Entry 4Z4Q (X-ray diffraction, 3.04 A resolution); this record covers chains A and E of the 6 polymer chains in the assembly.

# Chain A
Molecule: DNA topoisomerase 4 subunit B, DNA topoisomerase 4 subunit A
Source organism: Streptococcus pneumoniae serotype 4 (strain ATCC BAA-334 / TIGR4)
Notes: EC 5.99.1.3
UniProt: chimeric construct of Q59961, P72525: residues 404-995 from Q59961 (PARE_STRPN) positions 404-643 (offset varies); residues 1003-1484 from P72525 positions 3-484 (UniProt number = residue number - 1000)
Amino-acid sequence (742 residues; each row starts with the number of its first residue; note: 352 numbers in that range are skipped by the numbering (no residue carries them; nothing is unmodelled there)):
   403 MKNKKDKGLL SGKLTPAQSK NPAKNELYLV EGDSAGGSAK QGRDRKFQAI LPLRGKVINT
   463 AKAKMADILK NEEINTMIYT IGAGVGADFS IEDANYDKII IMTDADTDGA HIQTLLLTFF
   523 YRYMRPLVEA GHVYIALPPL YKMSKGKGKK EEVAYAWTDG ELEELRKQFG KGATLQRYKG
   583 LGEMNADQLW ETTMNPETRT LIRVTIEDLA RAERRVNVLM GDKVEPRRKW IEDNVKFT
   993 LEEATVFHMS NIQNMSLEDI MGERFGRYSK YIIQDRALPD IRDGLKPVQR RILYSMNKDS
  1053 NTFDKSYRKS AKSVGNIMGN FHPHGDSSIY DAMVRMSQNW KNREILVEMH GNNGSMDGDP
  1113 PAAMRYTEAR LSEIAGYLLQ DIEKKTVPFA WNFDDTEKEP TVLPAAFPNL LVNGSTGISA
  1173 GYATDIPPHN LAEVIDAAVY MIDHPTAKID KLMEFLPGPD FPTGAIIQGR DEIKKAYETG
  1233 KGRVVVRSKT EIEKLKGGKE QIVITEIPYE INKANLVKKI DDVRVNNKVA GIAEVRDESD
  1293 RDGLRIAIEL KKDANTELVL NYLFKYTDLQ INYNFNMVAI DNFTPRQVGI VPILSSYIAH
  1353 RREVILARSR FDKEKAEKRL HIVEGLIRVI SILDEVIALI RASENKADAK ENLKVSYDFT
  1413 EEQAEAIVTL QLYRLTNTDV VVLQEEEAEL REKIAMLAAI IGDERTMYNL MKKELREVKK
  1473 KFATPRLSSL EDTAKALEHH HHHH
Disordered / not traced: 403-414, 545-555, 570-576, 993-1002, 1485-1496
Construct notes: expression tag (403, 1485-1496); conflict Ile460 (Val in Q59961), Thr1257 (Ile257 in P72525); linker (996-1002)
UniProt features mapped onto this chain:
  - binding site (Mg(2+)): Glu433, Asp506, Asp508
  - site: Lys458 (Interaction with DNA), Asn461 (Interaction with DNA), His513 (Interaction with DNA), Arg629 (Interaction with DNA), Lys1038 (Interaction with DNA), His1074 (Interaction with DNA), His1076 (Interaction with DNA), Arg1087 (Interaction with DNA), Lys1093 (Interaction with DNA), Arg1117 (Transition state stabilizer)
  - active site: Tyr1118 (O-(5'-phospho-DNA)-tyrosine intermediate)
Ion coordination: Mg2+ site 1: Asp506, Asp508; Mg2+ site 2: Phe1316, Thr1319, Gln1322
Small-molecule neighbours: PDQ (3-amino-7-{(3R)-3-[(1S)-1-aminoethyl]pyrrolidin-1-yl}-1-cyclopropyl-6-fluoro-8-methylquinazoline-2,4(1H,3H)-dione): Arg456, Gly457, Glu474, Glu475, Ser1079

# Chain E
Molecule: V-site DNA
Sequence (7 nucleotides; each row starts with the number of its first residue):
     9 GTAATAC

# How chain A and chain E interact
Residue-residue contacts (25):
  Glu433(A) - DC15(E)  phosphate contact
  Gly457(A) - DC15(E)  base contact
  Lys458(A) - DC15(E)  hydrogen bond to the base
  Asp510(A) - DC15(E)  sugar contact
  Arg1028(A) - DT13(E)  phosphate contact
  Arg1028(A) - DA14(E)  salt bridge to the phosphate
  Lys1038(A) - DA12(E)  phosphate contact
  Lys1038(A) - DT13(E)  salt bridge to the phosphate
  Val1040(A) - DT13(E)  sugar contact
  Val1040(A) - DA14(E)  phosphate contact
  His1074(A) - DA14(E)  salt bridge to the phosphate
  His1076(A) - DA14(E)  hydrogen bond to the phosphate
  His1076(A) - DC15(E)  salt bridge to the phosphate
  Gly1077(A) - DC15(E)  hydrogen bond to the phosphate
  Ser1080(A) - DA14(E)  base contact
  Ala1084(A) - DT13(E)  phosphate contact
  Arg1087(A) - DA12(E)  salt bridge to the phosphate
  Lys1093(A) - DA11(E)  phosphate contact
  Lys1093(A) - DA12(E)  salt bridge to the phosphate
  Thr1168(A) - DA12(E)  sugar contact
  Thr1168(A) - DT13(E)  phosphate contact
  Ile1170(A) - DA11(E)  base contact
  Ile1170(A) - DA12(E)  base contact
  Glu1262(A) - DA11(E)  phosphate contact
  Glu1262(A) - DA12(E)  phosphate contact
Other interface residues (no listed pair), chain A (21 interface residues in all): Ile514, Asp1027, Gln1041, Pro1075

# Overview
Chain A and chain E form an interface of 21 and 5 residues respectively, with 3 hydrogen bonds and 6 salt
bridges. Among the polar pairs are Lys458(A)-DC15(E), His1076(A)-DA14(E) and Gly1077(A)-DC15(E). Bound to
chain A: compound PDQ.
Here chain A is DNA topoisomerase 4 subunit B, DNA topoisomerase 4 subunit A (Streptococcus pneumoniae
serotype 4 (strain ATCC BAA-334 / TIGR4)) and chain E is V-site DNA. Entry 4Z4Q (Quinazolinedione(PD
0305970)-DNA cleavage complex of topoisomerase IV from S. pneumoniae) was determined by X-ray diffraction.
